6O74 - chains B and A; structure by X-ray diffraction, 2.71 A resolution.

== Chain B ==
Protein: Csm4
From: Thermococcus onnurineus
UniProt: B6YWC1 (B6YWC1_THEON); residue numbers follow UniProt; this construct covers 1-289
Chain sequence (289 residues; each row starts with the number of its first residue):
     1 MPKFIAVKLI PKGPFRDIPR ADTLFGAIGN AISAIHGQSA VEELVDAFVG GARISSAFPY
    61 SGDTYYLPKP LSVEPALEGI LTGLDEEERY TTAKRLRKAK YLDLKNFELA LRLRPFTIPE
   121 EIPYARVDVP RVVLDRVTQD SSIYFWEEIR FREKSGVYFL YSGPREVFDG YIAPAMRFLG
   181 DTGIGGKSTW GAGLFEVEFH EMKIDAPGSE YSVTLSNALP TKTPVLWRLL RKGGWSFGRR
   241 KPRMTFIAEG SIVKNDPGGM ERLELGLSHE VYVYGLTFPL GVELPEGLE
Not modelled in the structure: 1, 80-84, 135-140, 182-193, 233-242, 267-269, 288-289

== Chain A ==
Protein: Csm1
From: Thermococcus onnurineus
Notes: EC 3.1.-.-, 2.7.7.-
UniProt: B6YWB8 (B6YWB8_THEON); residues 1-777 here = UniProt positions 1-777
Chain sequence (791 residues; row label = number of the first residue in the row; numbers below 1 keep their minus sign (Met-13 is residue -13)):
   -13 MGSSHHHHHH SQDPMEIDEL TALGGLLHDI GKPVQRAGLY SGDHSTQGAR FLRDLAENTG
    47 RAEYELLSLF SEFHHKGHMK NDELMIRRIK ELSPERFGLT MEDVLNALWI VYEADNLASG
   107 EREEGQPQAS RPLYSVFNPG KAYPWAELDF EKELPVPGDV FSIRSQDYRE LVKRLWEELS
   167 KAKLRSDRLL PVLEKYLTFV SSVTSEGNII SLYDHMRMTS AIALAMLRAG CTAEDVRSGR
   227 CRKEKRFLLI EGDFSGIQDF IYRVSGKGTL KYLRARSAYL ELIGWDVVLE ILSRLGLTRA
   287 NVVFNAGGHF MIIAQNTPDA VKELEEIRAK AVEWLYREFE SDLYLAIEWE PVSGREFGRE
   347 GGKNLFAEAR KRLKHKLTVR KLKRFGEIKG LFEHGHTERL AECPVCGREL PEGKLEPSAS
   407 DPETKVCPTC NRLVSLGGNL PKLLGFGRTA KNDAGVLVEG PFSGFVPYLQ GGRPVGEQIL
   467 VKNTLNPGEI PESAQFVPYF VADYFKKDPK GGVATFEELS MASTGTRRLG VMKGDVDRLG
   527 EFFSSMDSPS KLATASRFMD YFFKGYIGAI IEGKFGYIIG DVPSLRDWPE EPDIVVVYAG
   587 GDDFFIVGAW DQIFELAFRV RRAFNAYTGG KLTLSVGLGY FDERTPIYRM ADVVSERLDT
   647 AKDEGRNRVF VVGRSRPLDG KHKLSYEWNH YEELWRTYAP RIYAGNGRLK GKLESKKGLL
   707 WKLLEIRELY VRDPNDVRWA YLTAYLLGRH GLSDLFPELV GIDTKAVERK EPQPVYWVDG
   767 VLKIVLMAVR R
Not modelled in the structure: -13 to 0, 61-66, 106-112, 218, 221-224, 252-254, 348-349, 380-415, 423-426, 730-738, 777
Sequence notes: initiating methionine (-13); expression tag (-12 to 0)
Swiss-Prot annotation at these positions:
  - mutagenesis: Asp15 (D15N: Loss of ssDNase activity)
Disulfide bonds: Cys217-Cys227
Metal / ion sites: Mn2+ site 1: Asp521, Val522, Asp588 (together with AMP-PNP); Mn2+ site 2: Asp521, Asp588, Asp589 (together with AMP-PNP)
Residues lining bound ligands:
  - AMP-PNP (ANP; phosphoaminophosphonic acid-adenylate ester), molecule 1: Asp239, Phe290, Ala292, His295, Asp521, Val522, Asp523, Arg524, Leu525, Gly526, Phe529, Ser542, Met545, Asp546, Gly587, Asp588, Lys648, Arg652
  - AMP-PNP (ANP), molecule 2: Asp239, Phe240, Ser241, Gly242, Ile243, Gln244, Ile247, Tyr248, Ser263, Leu266, Glu267, Gly293, Gly294, Lys367, Tyr584, Gly586, Asp589

== Interface between chain B and chain A ==
Contacting residue pairs (36):
  Glu74(B) - Leu368(A)
  Pro75(B) - His361(A)  hydrogen bond (backbone-side chain)
  Pro75(B) - Leu368(A)  hydrophobic
  Glu78(B) - Lys357(A)  salt bridge
  Glu86(B) - Glu527(A)
  Glu87(B) - Glu527(A)
  Tyr90(B) - Glu527(A)
  Thr91(B) - Arg524(A)
  Thr91(B) - Arg652(A)
  Arg95(B) - Asp649(A)  salt bridge
  Arg97(B) - Thr364(A)
  Lys98(B) - Asp645(A)  salt bridge
  Val132(B) - Arg630(A)
  Ser141(B) - Arg630(A)
  Ile143(B) - Arg630(A)
  Ile143(B) - Pro632(A)
  Phe145(B) - Pro632(A)
  Phe145(B) - Tyr634(A)
  Phe145(B) - Arg635(A)
  Pro220(B) - Phe378(A)  hydrophobic
  Thr223(B) - Phe378(A)
  Pro224(B) - Phe378(A)
  Val225(B) - Lys369(A)  hydrogen bond (backbone-side chain)
  Leu226(B) - Leu368(A)
  Trp227(B) - Leu368(A)  hydrogen bond (backbone-backbone)
  Trp227(B) - Lys369(A)
  Trp227(B) - Arg370(A)  hydrogen bond (side chain-backbone)
  Trp227(B) - Gly372(A)
  Leu229(B) - Ser327(A)
  Leu229(B) - Arg370(A)
  Leu229(B) - Phe371(A)  hydrophobic
  Arg231(B) - Tyr322(A)
  Arg231(B) - Glu326(A)  salt bridge
  Thr245(B) - Tyr322(A)
  Thr245(B) - Leu377(A)  hydrogen bond (side chain-backbone)
  Glu261(B) - Glu379(A)
Interface residues without a listed pair, chain B (30 interface residues in all): Leu71, Lys94, Asp128, Ser142, Thr221, Lys222
Interface residues without a listed pair, chain A (27 interface residues in all): Val365, Gly526, Asp628, Thr631

== In short ==
Chain B and chain A form an interface of 30 and 27 residues respectively, with 5 hydrogen bonds and 4 salt
bridges. Polar contacts include Glu78(B)-Lys357(A), Arg95(B)-Asp649(A) and Lys98(B)-Asp645(A). Ligands of
chain A: AMP-PNP. From UniProt: one mutagenesis site on chain A.
Here chain B is Csm4 and chain A is Csm1, both from Thermococcus onnurineus. Entry 6O74 (Crystal structure of
Csm1-Csm4 cassette in complex with AMPPNP) was determined by X-ray diffraction, deposited together with 6O73,
6O75, 6O78, 6O79, 6O7B, 6O7D and 3 further entries.
